Entry 3HX4 (X-ray diffraction, 1.95 A resolution); this record covers chain A.

# Chain A
Name: Calmodulin-domain protein kinase 1
Organism: Toxoplasma gondii
Reference sequence: Q9BJF5 (Q9BJF5_TOXGO); numbering as in UniProt (aligned over 1-507)
Sequence (508 residues; row label = number of the first residue in the row; numbering starts at 0):
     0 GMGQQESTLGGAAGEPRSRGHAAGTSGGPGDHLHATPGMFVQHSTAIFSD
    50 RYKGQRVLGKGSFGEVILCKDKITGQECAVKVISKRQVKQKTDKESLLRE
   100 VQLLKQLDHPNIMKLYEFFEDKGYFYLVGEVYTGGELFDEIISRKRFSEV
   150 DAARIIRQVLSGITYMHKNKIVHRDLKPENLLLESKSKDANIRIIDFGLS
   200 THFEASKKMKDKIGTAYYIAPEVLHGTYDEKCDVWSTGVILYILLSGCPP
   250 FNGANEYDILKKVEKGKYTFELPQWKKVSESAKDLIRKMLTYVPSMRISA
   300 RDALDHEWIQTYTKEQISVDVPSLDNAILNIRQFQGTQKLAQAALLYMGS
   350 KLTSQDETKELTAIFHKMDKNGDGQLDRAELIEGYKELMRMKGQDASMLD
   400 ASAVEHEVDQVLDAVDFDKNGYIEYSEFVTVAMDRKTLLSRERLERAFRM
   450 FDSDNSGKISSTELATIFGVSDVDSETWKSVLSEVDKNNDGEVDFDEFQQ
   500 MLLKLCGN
Unresolved in the structure: 0-29, 85-91, 504-507
Construct notes: expression tag (0)
Metal / ion sites: Ca2+ site 1: Asp-368, Asn-370, Asp-372, Gln-374, Glu-379; Ca2+ site 2: Asp-415, Asp-417, Asn-419, Tyr-421, Glu-423, Glu-426; Ca2+ site 3: Asp-451, Asp-453, Ser-455, Lys-457, Glu-462; Ca2+ site 4: Asp-485, Asn-487, Asp-489, Glu-491, Glu-496
Small-molecule neighbours: AMP-PNP (ANP; phosphoaminophosphonic acid-adenylate ester): Leu-57, Lys-59, Gly-60, Ser-61, Glu-64, Val-65, Ala-78, Lys-80, Glu-129, Val-130, Tyr-131, Glu-135, Leu-181, Ile-194, Asp-195

# In short
Bound to chain A: AMP-PNP. Asp-368, Asn-370, Asp-372, Gln-374 and Glu-379 coordinate Ca2+ site 1. Asp-415,
Asp-417, Asn-419, Tyr-421, Glu-423 and Glu-426 form the Ca2+ site 2.
Chain A is Calmodulin-domain protein kinase 1 (Toxoplasma gondii); the structure, Crystal structure of CDPK1
of Toxoplasma gondii, TGME49_101440, in presence of calcium, was determined by X-ray diffraction together with
3KU2, 3IGO and 3HZT from the same study.
